3W3S - chains A and B; structure by X-ray diffraction, 3.10 A resolution.

# Chain A
Protein: Type-2 serine--tRNA ligase
Source organism: Methanopyrus kandleri
Notes: EC 6.1.1.11
UniProt: Q8TVD2 (SYS2_METKA); residue numbers follow UniProt; this construct covers 1-527
Amino-acid sequence (527 residues; numbered 1 to 527; the number before each row is that of its first residue):
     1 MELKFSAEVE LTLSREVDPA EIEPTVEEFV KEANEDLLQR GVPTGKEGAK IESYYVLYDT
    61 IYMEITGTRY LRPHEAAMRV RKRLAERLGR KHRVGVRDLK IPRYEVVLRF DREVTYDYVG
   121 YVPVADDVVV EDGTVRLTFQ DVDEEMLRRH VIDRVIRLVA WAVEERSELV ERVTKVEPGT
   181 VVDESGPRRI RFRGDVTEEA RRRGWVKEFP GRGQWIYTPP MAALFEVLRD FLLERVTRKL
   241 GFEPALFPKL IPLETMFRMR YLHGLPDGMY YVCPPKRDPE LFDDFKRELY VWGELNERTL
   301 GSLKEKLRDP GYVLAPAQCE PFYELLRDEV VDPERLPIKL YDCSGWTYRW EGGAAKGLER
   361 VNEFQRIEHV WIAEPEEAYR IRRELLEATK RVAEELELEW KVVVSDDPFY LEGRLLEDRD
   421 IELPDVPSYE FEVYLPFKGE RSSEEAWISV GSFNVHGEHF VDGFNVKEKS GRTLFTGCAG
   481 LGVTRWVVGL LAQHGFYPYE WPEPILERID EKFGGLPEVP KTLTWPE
Sequence notes: engineered mutation Tyr55 (Arg in Q8TVD2), Tyr58 (Glu in Q8TVD2), Tyr62 (Glu in Q8TVD2), Tyr116 (Arg in Q8TVD2), Tyr118 (Asp in Q8TVD2), Arg189 (Glu in Q8TVD2), Arg193 (Asp in Q8TVD2), Tyr379 (Glu in Q8TVD2), Arg383 (Glu in Q8TVD2), Tyr497 (Glu in Q8TVD2), Tyr499 (Glu in Q8TVD2)
Modified residues: Mse1, Mse63, Mse78, Mse146, Mse221, Mse256, Mse259, Mse269 (selenomethionine; parent Met)
Ion coordination: platinum (II) ion near Glu105 (its only coordinating residue here); Zn2+: Cys319, Glu368, Cys478 (together with 5'-O-(N-(L-seryl)-sulfamoyl)adenosine)
Residues lining bound ligands:
  - platinum (ii) ion / 5'-O-(N-(L-seryl)-sulfamoyl)adenosine: Pro316, Ala317, Cys319, Arg349, Glu351, Glu359, Arg360, Val361, Phe364, Arg366, Glu368, Phe409, Ser449, Val450, Gly451, Ser452, Asn454, Cys478, Ala479, Gly480, Leu481, Gly482, Arg485
  - 5'-O-(N-(L-seryl)-sulfamoyl)adenosine (SSA): Pro316, Ala317, Cys319, Arg349, Glu351, Glu359, Arg360, Val361, Phe364, Arg366, Glu368, Phe409, Ser449, Val450, Gly451, Ser452, Asn454, Cys478, Ala479, Gly480, Leu481, Gly482, Arg485
What the authors report for this chain:
  - binding site for selenocysteine tRNA (chain B): Ser14, Arg40, Arg69, Arg72, Glu75, Lys82, Arg83, Glu86, Gly89, Arg90, Arg93, Val94, Gly95, His150
  - mutagenesis - R55Y/E58Y/E62Y/R116Y/D118Y/E189R/D193R/E379Y/E383R/E497Y/E499Y: unchanged catalytic activity with selenocysteine tRNA (chain B)

# Chain B
Molecule: selenocysteine tRNA
Sequence (99 nucleotides; numbered 1 to 76 plus 24 insertion-coded residues; 1 number in that range is skipped by the numbering (no residue carries it; nothing is unmodelled there); the number before each row is that of its first residue; a row labelled like 47A-47S holds insertion residues (47A, then the next letters in order)):
     1 GGGAG
    5A A
     6 GGUUGG
   11A C
    12 CGGCU
    18 GGU
   20A G
    21 CCGCCCCGGG ACUUCAAAUC CCG
   43A U
    44 GGGA
47A-47S GGUCCCGCAAGGGAGCUCC
    48 GGAGGGUUCG AUUCCCUCCC
   67A U
    68 CUCCCGCCA
Not modelled in the structure: 76

# Chain A / chain B interface
Pairs across the interface - 27 pairs, chain A then chain B:
  Ser14(A) - C56(B)  sugar contact
  Arg40(A) - G47O(B)  sugar contact
  Arg40(A) - C47P(B)  salt bridge to the phosphate
  Gly41(A) - G47O(B)  sugar contact
  Pro43(A) - C47D(B)  sugar contact
  Arg69(A) - C47D(B)  sugar contact
  Arg69(A) - C47E(B)  salt bridge to the phosphate
  Tyr70(A) - C47D(B)  sugar contact
  Arg72(A) - U47C(B)  hydrogen bond to the phosphate
  Arg72(A) - C47D(B)  salt bridge to the phosphate
  Glu75(A) - C47P(B)  hydrogen bond to the sugar
  Arg79(A) - G47O(B)  hydrogen bond to the sugar
  Arg79(A) - C47P(B)  sugar contact
  Lys82(A) - U47Q(B)  phosphate contact
  Lys82(A) - C47R(B)  salt bridge to the phosphate
  Arg83(A) - C47P(B)  phosphate contact
  Arg83(A) - U47Q(B)  salt bridge to the phosphate
  Glu86(A) - U20(B)  hydrogen bond to the sugar
  Gly89(A) - G19(B)  base contact
  Gly89(A) - C56(B)  base contact
  Arg90(A) - G19(B)  hydrogen bond to the sugar
  Arg90(A) - U20(B)  salt bridge to the phosphate
  Arg93(A) - C56(B)  base contact
  Val94(A) - C56(B)  sugar contact
  Gly95(A) - C56(B)  hydrogen bond to the sugar
  His150(A) - G47B(B)  hydrogen bond to the sugar
  His150(A) - U47C(B)  salt bridge to the phosphate
Other interface residues (no listed pair), chain A (20 interface residues in all): Mse78, Ala85
Interface features reported in the paper:
  - residue pairs: Ser14(A)-C56(B), Glu86(A)-U20(B), Gly89(A)-C56(B), Arg90(A)-G19(B), Arg93(A)-C56(B), Val94(A)-C56(B), Gly95(A)-C56(B)
  - interface residues, chain A: Arg40(A), Arg69(A), Arg72(A), Glu75(A), Lys82(A), Arg83(A), His150(A)

# In short
20 residues of chain A face 11 of chain B across their interface; the contacts include 7 hydrogen bonds and 7
salt bridges. Among the polar pairs are Glu75(A)-C47P(B), Arg79(A)-G47O(B) and Glu86(A)-U20(B). The paper
describes contacts between Ser14(A) and C56(B), Glu86(A) and U20(B) and Gly89(A) and C56(B) among others. The
paper reports a binding site for selenocysteine tRNA (chain B) at Ser14(A), Arg40(A) and Arg69(A) among
others; R55Y/E58Y/E62Y/R116Y/D118Y/E189R/D193R/E379Y/E383R/E497Y/E499Y of chain A leave catalytic activity
with selenocysteine tRNA (chain B) unchanged.
Here chain A is Type-2 serine--tRNA ligase (Methanopyrus kandleri) and chain B is selenocysteine tRNA. Entry
3W3S (Crystal structure of A. aeolicus tRNASec in complex with M. kandleri SerRS) was determined by X-ray
diffraction.
